PDB entry 9H6B | X-ray diffraction, 2.80 A resolution | chains A and B of the 4 polymer chains in the assembly

# Chain A
Molecule: tRNA(fMet)-specific endonuclease VapC
Organism: Escherichia coli KLY
Notes: EC 3.1.-.-
Reference sequence: Q84A22 (Q84A22_ECOLX); residue numbers follow UniProt; this construct covers 1-132
Amino-acid sequence (132 residues; row label = number of the first residue in the row):
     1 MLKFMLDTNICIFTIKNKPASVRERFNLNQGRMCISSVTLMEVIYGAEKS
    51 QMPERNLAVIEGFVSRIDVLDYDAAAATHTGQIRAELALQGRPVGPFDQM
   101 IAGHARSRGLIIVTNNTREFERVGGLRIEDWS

# Chain B
Molecule: Antitoxin
Organism: Escherichia coli KLY
Reference sequence: Q7B3V0 (Q7B3V0_ECOLX); residue numbers follow UniProt; this construct covers 2-75
Amino-acid sequence (96 residues; row label = number of the first residue in the row; note: 1 number in that range is skipped by the numbering (no residue carries it; nothing is unmodelled there); numbers below 1 keep their minus sign (Met-20 is residue -20)):
   -20 MGSSHHHHHHSSGENLYFQGH
    1G M
     2 ENTVFLSNRSQPVRRPKAVALPENVKRVEVIAVGRTRIITPAGETWDEWF
    52 DGNSVSADFMDNREQPGMQERESF
Unresolved in the structure: -20 to -1, 70-75
Construct notes: initiating methionine (-20); expression tag (-19 to 0); engineered mutation Asn3 (Thr in Q7B3V0), Pro13 (Ala in Q7B3V0), Arg16 (Leu in Q7B3V0)

# Chain A / chain B interface
Pairs across the interface (73):
  Thr8(A) - Arg64(B)
  Asn9(A) - Arg64(B)  hydrogen bond
  Ile12(A) - Met61(B)  hydrophobic
  Thr14(A) - Trp50(B)
  Thr14(A) - Phe51(B)
  Ile15(A) - Trp50(B)  hydrophobic
  Ile15(A) - Val56(B)
  Ile15(A) - Phe60(B)  hydrophobic
  Lys16(A) - Val56(B)
  Lys16(A) - Ala58(B)
  Lys16(A) - Asp62(B)  salt bridge
  Lys18(A) - Trp50(B)  hydrogen bond (side chain-backbone)
  Lys18(A) - Phe51(B)  hydrogen bond (side chain-backbone)
  Lys18(A) - Gly53(B)  hydrogen bond (side chain-backbone)
  Lys18(A) - Asn54(B)  hydrogen bond (side chain-backbone)
  Lys18(A) - Ser55(B)
  Pro19(A) - Phe51(B)
  Val22(A) - Phe51(B)  hydrophobic
  Arg23(A) - Asp48(B)  salt bridge
  Arg23(A) - Phe51(B)
  Phe26(A) - Trp47(B)  hydrogen bond (backbone-side chain)
  Asn27(A) - Gly44(B)
  Asn27(A) - Glu45(B)
  Asn27(A) - Thr46(B)  hydrogen bond (side chain-backbone)
  Asn27(A) - Trp47(B)  hydrogen bond (side chain-backbone)
  Asn27(A) - Asp48(B)  hydrogen bond
  Gln30(A) - Thr46(B)
  Gln30(A) - Trp47(B)
  Met33(A) - Trp47(B)
  Glu42(A) - Arg64(B)  salt bridge
  Tyr45(A) - Glu65(B)  hydrogen bond
  Gly46(A) - Phe60(B)
  Gly46(A) - Met61(B)
  Ala47(A) - Phe60(B)
  Lys49(A) - Met61(B)
  Lys49(A) - Asn63(B)  hydrogen bond (side chain-backbone)
  Lys49(A) - Glu65(B)  salt bridge
  Ser50(A) - Asp59(B)
  Ser50(A) - Phe60(B)
  Gln51(A) - Asp59(B)  hydrogen bond (backbone-side chain)
  Met52(A) - Ser57(B)
  Arg55(A) - Ser55(B)  hydrogen bond (side chain-backbone)
  Arg55(A) - Val56(B)  hydrogen bond (side chain-backbone)
  Arg55(A) - Ser57(B)
  Asn56(A) - Val56(B)
  Asn56(A) - Ser57(B)  hydrogen bond (side chain-backbone)
  Val59(A) - Trp50(B)  hydrogen bond (backbone-side chain)
  Val59(A) - Asn54(B)
  Val59(A) - Val56(B)  hydrophobic
  Ile60(A) - Phe60(B)  hydrophobic
  Glu61(A) - Val34(B)
  Gly62(A) - Val34(B)
  Gly62(A) - Trp50(B)
  Phe63(A) - Trp47(B)  hydrophobic
  Phe63(A) - Trp50(B)
  Ser65(A) - Ile32(B)
  Ser65(A) - Ala33(B)  hydrogen bond (side chain-backbone)
  Ser65(A) - Val34(B)
  Arg66(A) - Ile32(B)
  Arg66(A) - Ile39(B)
  Arg66(A) - Thr41(B)
  Arg66(A) - Thr46(B)  hydrogen bond (side chain-backbone)
  Arg66(A) - Trp47(B)
  Arg66(A) - Glu49(B)  salt bridge
  Arg66(A) - Trp50(B)
  Ile67(A) - Trp47(B)  hydrophobic
  Gly95(A) - Gln66(B)
  Pro96(A) - Gln66(B)
  Pro96(A) - Pro67(B)
  Phe97(A) - Gln66(B)  hydrogen bond (backbone-side chain)
  Asp98(A) - Arg64(B)  salt bridge
  Asp98(A) - Gln66(B)  hydrogen bond (backbone-side chain)
  Ile101(A) - Arg64(B)
Interface residues without a listed pair, chain A (38 interface residues in all): Val43
Interface residues without a listed pair, chain B (29 interface residues in all): Glu30

# Summary
The interface between chain A and chain B involves 38 residues on one side and 29 on the other, with 20
hydrogen bonds and 6 salt bridges. Polar pairs include Lys16(A)-Asp62(B), Arg23(A)-Asp48(B) and
Glu42(A)-Arg64(B).
Chain A is tRNA(fMet)-specific endonuclease VapC and chain B is Antitoxin, both from Escherichia coli KLY; the
structure, Crystal structure of the E. coli F-plasmid VapBC toxin-antitoxin complex (VapB T3N, A13P, L16R),
was determined by X-ray diffraction, deposited together with 9H6A, 9H6C and 9H6D.
